PDB entry 5A9F | X-ray diffraction, 3.20 A resolution | chain A

== Chain A ==
Protein: DNA polymerase theta
Source organism: Homo sapiens
Notes: EC 2.7.7.7; fragment: helicase domain, residues 67-894
Reference sequence: O75417 (DPOLQ_HUMAN); numbering as in UniProt (aligned over 67-894)
Chain sequence (830 residues; each row starts with the number of its first residue):
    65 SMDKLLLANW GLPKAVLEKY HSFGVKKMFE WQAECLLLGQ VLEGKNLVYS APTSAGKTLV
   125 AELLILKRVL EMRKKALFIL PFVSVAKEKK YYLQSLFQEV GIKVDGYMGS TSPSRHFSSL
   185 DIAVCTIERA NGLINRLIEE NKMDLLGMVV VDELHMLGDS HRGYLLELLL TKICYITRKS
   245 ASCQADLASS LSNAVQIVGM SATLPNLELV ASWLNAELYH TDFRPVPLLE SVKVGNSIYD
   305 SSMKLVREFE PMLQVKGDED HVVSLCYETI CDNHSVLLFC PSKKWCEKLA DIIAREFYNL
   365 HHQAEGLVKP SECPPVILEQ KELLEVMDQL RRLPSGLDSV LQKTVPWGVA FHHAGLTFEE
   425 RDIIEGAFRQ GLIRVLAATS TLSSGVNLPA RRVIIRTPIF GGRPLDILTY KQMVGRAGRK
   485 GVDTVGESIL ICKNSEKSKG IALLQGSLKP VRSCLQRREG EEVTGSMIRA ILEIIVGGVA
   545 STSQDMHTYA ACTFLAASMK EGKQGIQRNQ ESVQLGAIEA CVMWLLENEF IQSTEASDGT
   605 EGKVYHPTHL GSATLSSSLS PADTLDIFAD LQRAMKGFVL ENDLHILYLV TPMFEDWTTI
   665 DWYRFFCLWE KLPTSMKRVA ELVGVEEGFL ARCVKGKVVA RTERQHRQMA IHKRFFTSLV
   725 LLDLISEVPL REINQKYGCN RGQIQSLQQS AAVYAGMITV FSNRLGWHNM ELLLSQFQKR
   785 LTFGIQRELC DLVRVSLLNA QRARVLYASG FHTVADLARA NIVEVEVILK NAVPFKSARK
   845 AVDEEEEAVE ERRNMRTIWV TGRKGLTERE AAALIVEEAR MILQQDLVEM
Not modelled in the structure: 65-66, 246-255, 369-374, 522-523, 564-579, 600-604, 845-850, 892-894
Differences from the reference sequence: expression tag (65-66)
Ion coordination: K+: Val797, Val799, Ser800, Leu802
Small-molecule neighbours:
  - ADP (adenosine-5'-diphosphate): Lys91, Met92, Phe93, Gln96, Pro116, Thr117, Ser118, Ala119, Gly120, Lys121, Thr122, Leu123, Asn451
  - Mg2+ (MG): Lys121, Asp216, Glu217
UniProt features mapped onto this chain:
  - motif: Asp216 to His219 (DEAH box)
  - binding site (ATP): Gln96, Ala115 to Thr122
  - mutagenesis: Lys121 (K121M: Abolished ATPase activity)
From the paper describing this entry:
  - binding site for ADP: Phe93

== Summary ==
Chain A binds ADP and Mg2+. Val797, Val799, Ser800 and Leu802 form the K+ site. UniProt lists 9 ATP-binding
residues and one mutagenesis site. From the paper: a binding site for ADP at Phe93.
Chain A is DNA polymerase theta (Homo sapiens); the structure, Crystal structure of the Helicase domain of
human DNA polymerase theta in complex with ADP, was determined by X-ray diffraction (same publication as 5A9J
and 5AGA).
